Entry 9CG9 (electron microscopy, 2.94 A resolution); this record covers chains C and J of the 11 polymer chains in the assembly.

Chain C:
Molecule: Histone H2A type 1
Organism: Xenopus laevis
UniProt: P06897 (H2A1_XENLA); residues 1-129 here correspond to UniProt positions 2-130 (UniProt number = residue number + 1)
Amino-acid sequence (129 residues; numbered 1 to 129; the number before each row is that of its first residue):
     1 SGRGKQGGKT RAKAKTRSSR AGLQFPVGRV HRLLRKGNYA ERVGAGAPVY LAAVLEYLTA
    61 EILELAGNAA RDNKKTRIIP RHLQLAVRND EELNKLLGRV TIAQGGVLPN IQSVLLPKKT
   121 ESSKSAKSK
Unresolved in the structure: 1-9, 119-129
Differences from the reference sequence: engineered mutation Arg99 (Gly100 in P06897), Ser123 (Ala124 in P06897)
Swiss-Prot annotation at these positions:
  - modified residue: Ser1 (N-acetylserine), Lys5 (N6-(2-hydroxyisobutyryl)lysine), Lys9 (N6-(2-hydroxyisobutyryl)lysine), Lys36 (N6-(2-hydroxyisobutyryl)lysine), Lys74 (N6-(2-hydroxyisobutyryl)lysine), Lys75 (N6-(2-hydroxyisobutyryl)lysine), Lys95 (N6-(2-hydroxyisobutyryl)lysine), Gln104 (N5-methylglutamine), Lys118 (N6-(2-hydroxyisobutyryl)lysine)
  - cross-link (Glycyl lysine isopeptide (Lys-Gly)): Lys13 (interchain with G-Cter in ubiquitin), Lys15 (interchain with G-Cter in ubiquitin), Lys119 (interchain with G-Cter in ubiquitin)

Chain J:
Molecule: Widom 601 DNA forward strand
Sequence (154 nucleotides; each row starts with the number of its first residue):
     1 CTGGAGAATC CCGGTGCCGA GGCCGCTCAA TTGGTCGTAG ACAGCTCTAG CACCGCTTAA
    61 ACGCACGTAC GCGCTGTCCC CCGCGTTTTA ACCGCCAAGG GGATTACTCC CTAGTCTCCA
   121 GGCACGTGTC AGATATATAC ATCCTGTGCA TGTA

Chain C / chain J interface:
Contacting residue pairs (17):
  Thr10(C) - DT32(J)  sugar contact
  Arg11(C) - DT32(J)  phosphate contact
  Arg11(C) - DG33(J)  phosphate contact
  Ala12(C) - DT32(J)  phosphate contact
  Ala12(C) - DG33(J)  hydrogen bond to the phosphate
  Lys13(C) - DT32(J)  phosphate contact
  Ala14(C) - DT31(J)  phosphate contact
  Ala14(C) - DT32(J)  phosphate contact
  Lys15(C) - DT31(J)  phosphate contact
  Lys15(C) - DT32(J)  hydrogen bond to the phosphate
  Thr16(C) - DT31(J)  phosphate contact
  Arg17(C) - DT31(J)  salt bridge to the phosphate
  Arg20(C) - DT32(J)  salt bridge to the phosphate
  Gly28(C) - DT31(J)  phosphate contact
  Arg29(C) - DA30(J)  phosphate contact
  Arg32(C) - DA30(J)  salt bridge to the phosphate
  Arg77(C) - DA20(J)  sugar contact
Other interface residues (no listed pair), chain C (16 interface residues in all): Glu41, Arg42, Lys74
Other interface residues (no listed pair), chain J (8 interface residues in all): DC12, DG21, DA39

In short:
Chain C and chain J form an interface of 16 and 8 residues respectively; the contacts include 2 hydrogen bonds
and 3 salt bridges. Among the polar pairs are Ala12(C)-DG33(J), Lys15(C)-DT32(J) and Arg17(C)-DT31(J).
Chain C is Histone H2A type 1 (Xenopus laevis) and chain J is Widom 601 DNA forward strand; the structure,
Cryo-EM structure of an HMGB1 box bound to nucleosome at SHL-2, was determined by electron microscopy.
